PDB entry 5S61 | X-ray diffraction, 1.95 A resolution | chains D and E of the 6 polymer chains in the assembly

== Chain D ==
Molecule: Tubulin beta-2B chain
Source organism: Bos taurus
Reference sequence: Q6B856 (TBB2B_BOVIN); the author numbering skips numbers that UniProt does not, so the offset changes along the chain: 1-42 = UniProt 1-42; 45-360 = UniProt 43-358; 369-455 = UniProt 359-445
Sequence (445 residues; numbered 1 to 455; 10 numbers in that range are skipped by the numbering (no residue carries them; nothing is unmodelled there); the number before each row is that of its first residue):
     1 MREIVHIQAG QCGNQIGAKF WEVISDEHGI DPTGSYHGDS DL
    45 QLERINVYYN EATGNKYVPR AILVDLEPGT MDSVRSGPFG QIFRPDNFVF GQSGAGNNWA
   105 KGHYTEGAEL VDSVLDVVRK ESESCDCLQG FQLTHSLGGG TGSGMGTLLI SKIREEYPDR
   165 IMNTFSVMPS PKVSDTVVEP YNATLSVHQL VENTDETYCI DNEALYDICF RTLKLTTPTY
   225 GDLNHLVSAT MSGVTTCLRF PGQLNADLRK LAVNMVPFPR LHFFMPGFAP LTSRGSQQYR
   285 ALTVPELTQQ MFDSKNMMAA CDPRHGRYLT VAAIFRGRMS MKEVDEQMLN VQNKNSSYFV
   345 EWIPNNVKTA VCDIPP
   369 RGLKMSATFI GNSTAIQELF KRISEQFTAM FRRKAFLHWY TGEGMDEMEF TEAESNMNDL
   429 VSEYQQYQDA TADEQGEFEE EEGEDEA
Not modelled in the structure: 442-455
Metal / ion sites: Mg2+: Q11 (together with GDP)
Small-molecule neighbours:
  - AYV (1-[2-methyl-1,3-bis(oxidanyl)propan-2-yl]-3-phenyl-urea): D211, I212, R215, T216, K218, K299
  - GDP (guanosine-5'-diphosphate): G10, Q11, C12, Q15, I16, D69, A99, N101, S140, G142, G143, G144, T145, G146, V171, P173, V177, S178, E183, N206, L209, Y224, L227, N228, V231
UniProt features mapped onto this chain:
  - motif: M1 to I4 (MREI motif)
  - binding site (GTP): Q11, E71, S140, G144, T145, G146, N206, N228
  - binding site (Mg(2+)): E71
  - modified residue: S40 (Phosphoserine), T57 (Phosphothreonine), K60 (N6-acetyllysine), S174 (Phosphoserine), T287 (Phosphothreonine), T292 (Phosphothreonine), R320 (Omega-N-methylarginine), E448 (5-glutamyl polyglutamate)
  - cross-link (Glycyl lysine isopeptide (Lys-Gly)): K60 (interchain with G-Cter in ubiquitin), K326 (interchain with G-Cter in ubiquitin)

== Chain E ==
Molecule: Stathmin-4
Source organism: Rattus norvegicus
Reference sequence: P63043 (STMN4_RAT); residues 5-145 here correspond to UniProt positions 49-189 (UniProt number = residue number + 44)
Sequence (143 residues; row label = number of the first residue in the row):
     3 MADMEVIELN KCTSGQSFEV ILKPPSFDGV PEFNASLPRR RDPSLEEIQK KLEAAEERRK
    63 YQEAELLKHL AEKREHEREV IQKAIEENNN FIKMAKEKLA QKMESNKENR EAHLAAMLER
   123 LQEKDKHAEE VRKNKELKEE ASR
Not modelled in the structure: 3-5, 29-43, 144-145
Differences from the reference sequence: initiating methionine (3); expression tag (4)
UniProt features mapped onto this chain:
  - modified residue: S46 (Phosphoserine)

== Interface between chain D and chain E ==
Pairs across the interface - 27 pairs, chain D then chain E:
  Y108(D) - H129(E)  hydrogen bond
  Y108(D) - A130(E)  hydrophobic
  Y108(D) - V133(E)  hydrophobic
  Y108(D) - R134(E)  hydrogen bond (backbone-side chain)
  T109(D) - K137(E)
  A112(D) - R134(E)
  S155(D) - L123(E)
  K156(D) - D127(E)  salt bridge
  R158(D) - L123(E)
  E159(D) - L120(E)
  E159(D) - L123(E)
  E159(D) - Q124(E)
  E159(D) - D127(E)
  P162(D) - M119(E)
  D163(D) - R112(E)  salt bridge
  Q193(D) - K126(E)  hydrogen bond
  N197(D) - L123(E)
  N197(D) - K126(E)
  T409(D) - K140(E)  hydrogen bond (backbone-side chain)
  G410(D) - K137(E)
  E411(D) - V133(E)
  E411(D) - K137(E)  salt bridge
  G412(D) - V133(E)
  G412(D) - N136(E)
  G412(D) - K137(E)
  M413(D) - V133(E)
  E417(D) - H129(E)  salt bridge
Also at the interface, not in a pair above, chain D (18 interface residues in all): E113
Also at the interface, not in a pair above, chain E (15 interface residues in all): L116

== Summary ==
18 residues of chain D face 15 of chain E across their interface; the contacts include 4 hydrogen bonds and 4
salt bridges. Polar contacts include K156(D)-D127(E), D163(D)-R112(E) and E411(D)-K137(E). Ligands of chain D:
GDP and compound AYV.
Here chain D is Tubulin beta-2B chain (Bos taurus) and chain E is Stathmin-4 (Rattus norvegicus). Entry 5S61
(Tubulin-Z57472297-complex) was determined by X-ray diffraction, deposited together with 5S4L, 5S4M, 5S4N,
5S4O, 5S4P, 5S4Q and 52 further entries.
